PDB entry 3JAW | electron microscopy, 3.90 A resolution | chains B and C of the 4 polymer chains in the assembly

Chain B:
Molecule: Tubulin beta chain
Source organism: Sus scrofa
UniProt: P02554 (TBB_PIG); the author numbering skips numbers that UniProt does not, so the offset changes along the chain: 1-44 = UniProt 1-44; 47-360 = UniProt 45-358; 369-455 = UniProt 359-445
Sequence (445 residues; row label = number of the first residue in the row; note: 10 numbers in that range are skipped by the numbering (no residue carries them; nothing is unmodelled there)):
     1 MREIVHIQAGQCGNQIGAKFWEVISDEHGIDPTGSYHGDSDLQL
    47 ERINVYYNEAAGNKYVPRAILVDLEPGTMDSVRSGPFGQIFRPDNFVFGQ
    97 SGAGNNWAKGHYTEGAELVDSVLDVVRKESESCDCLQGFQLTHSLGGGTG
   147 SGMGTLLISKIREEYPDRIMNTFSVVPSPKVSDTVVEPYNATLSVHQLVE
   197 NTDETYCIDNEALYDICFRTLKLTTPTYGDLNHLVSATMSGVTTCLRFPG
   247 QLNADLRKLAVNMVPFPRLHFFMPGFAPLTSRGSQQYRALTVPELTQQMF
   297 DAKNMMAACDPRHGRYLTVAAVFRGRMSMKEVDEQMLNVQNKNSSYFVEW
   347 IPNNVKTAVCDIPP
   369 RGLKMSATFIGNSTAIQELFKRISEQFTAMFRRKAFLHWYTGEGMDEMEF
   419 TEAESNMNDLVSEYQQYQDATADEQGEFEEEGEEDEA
Unresolved in the structure: 440-455
Small-molecule neighbours:
  - GTP-gamma-S (GSP; 5'-guanosine-diphosphate-monothiophosphate): Gly10, Gln11, Cys12, Gln15, Glu71, Ala99, Gly100, Asn101, Ser140, Gly143, Gly144, Thr145, Gly146, Val171, Asp179, Glu183, Asn206, Tyr224, Asn228
  - GTP (guanosine-5'-triphosphate): Gln247, Leu248, Lys254
Swiss-Prot annotation at these positions:
  - motif: Met1 to Ile4 (MREI motif)
  - binding site (GTP): Gln11, Glu71, Ser140, Gly144, Thr145, Gly146, Asn206, Asn228
  - binding site (Mg(2+)): Glu71
  - modified residue: Ser40 (Phosphoserine), Lys60 (N6-acetyllysine), Ser174 (Phosphoserine), Thr287 (Phosphothreonine), Thr292 (Phosphothreonine), Arg320 (Omega-N-methylarginine), Glu448 (5-glutamyl polyglutamate)
  - cross-link (Glycyl lysine isopeptide (Lys-Gly)): Lys60 (interchain with G-Cter in ubiquitin), Lys326 (interchain with G-Cter in ubiquitin)

Chain C:
Molecule: Tubulin alpha-1B chain
Source organism: Sus scrofa
UniProt: Q2XVP4 (TBA1B_PIG); numbering as in UniProt (aligned over 1-451)
Sequence (451 residues; row label = number of the first residue in the row):
     1 MRECISIHVGQAGVQIGNACWELYCLEHGIQPDGQMPSDKTIGGGDDSFN
    51 TFFSETGAGKHVPRAVFVDLEPTVIDEVRTGTYRQLFHPEQLITGKEDAA
   101 NNYARGHYTIGKEIIDLVLDRIRKLADQCTGLQGFLVFHSFGGGTGSGFT
   151 SLLMERLSVDYGKKSKLEFSIYPAPQVSTAVVEPYNSILTTHTTLEHSDC
   201 AFMVDNEAIYDICRRNLDIERPTYTNLNRLISQIVSSITASLRFDGALNV
   251 DLTEFQTNLVPYPRIHFPLATYAPVISAEKAYHEQLSVAEITNACFEPAN
   301 QMVKCDPRHGKYMACCLLYRGDVVPKDVNAAIATIKTKRSIQFVDWCPTG
   351 FKVGINYQPPTVVPGGDLAKVQRAVCMLSNTTAIAEAWARLDHKFDLMYA
   401 KRAFVHWYVGEGMEEGEFSEAREDMAALEKDYEEVGVDSVEGEGEEEGEE
   451 Y
Unresolved in the structure: 38-46, 442-451
Small-molecule neighbours:
  - GTP-gamma-S (GSP; 5'-guanosine-diphosphate-monothiophosphate): Ala247, Leu248, Glu254
  - GTP (guanosine-5'-triphosphate): Gly10, Gln11, Ala12, Gln15, Asp69, Asp98, Ala99, Ala100, Asn101, Ser140, Gly143, Gly144, Thr145, Gly146, Ile171, Thr179, Glu183, Asn206, Tyr224, Asn228, Ile231
Swiss-Prot annotation at these positions:
  - motif: Met1 to Cys4 (MREC motif)
  - active site: Glu254
  - binding site (GTP): Gly10, Gln11, Ala12, Gln15, Glu71, Ala99, Ser140, Gly143, Gly144, Thr145, Gly146, Thr179, Glu183, Asn206, Tyr224, Asn228, Leu252
  - binding site (Mg(2+)): Glu71
  - site: Tyr451 (Involved in polymerization)
  - modified residue: Lys40 (N6,N6,N6-trimethyllysine), Ser48 (Phosphoserine), Ser232 (Phosphoserine), Tyr282 (3'-nitrotyrosine), Arg339 (Omega-N-methylarginine), Ser439 (Phosphoserine), Glu443 (5-glutamyl polyglutamate), Glu445 (5-glutamyl polyglutamate), Tyr451 (3'-nitrotyrosine)
  - cross-link (Glycyl lysine isopeptide (Lys-Gly)): Lys326 (interchain with G-Cter in ubiquitin), Lys370 (interchain with G-Cter in ubiquitin)
What the authors report for this chain:
  - catalytic residues: Glu254 (citing earlier work)

Chain B / chain C interface:
Residue-residue contacts - 10 pairs, chain B then chain C:
  Glu55(B) - Gln285(C)
  Ala56(B) - Tyr282(C)
  Lys60(B) - Tyr282(C)
  Lys60(B) - His283(C)
  Gln85(B) - His283(C)
  Phe87(B) - His283(C)
  Arg88(B) - His283(C)  hydrogen bond (side chain-backbone)
  Arg88(B) - Glu284(C)
  Pro89(B) - His283(C)
  Ser128(B) - Gln285(C)
Also at the interface, not in a pair above, chain B (12 interface residues in all): Asn54, Ala57, Val62, Ile86
Also at the interface, not in a pair above, chain C (5 interface residues in all): Glu279

In short:
Chain B and chain C form an interface of 12 and 5 residues respectively; the contacts include 1 hydrogen bond.
Its one hydrogen-bonded contact is Arg88(B)-His283(C). Ligands of chain B: GTP and GTP-gamma-S. Ligands of
chain C: GTP and GTP-gamma-S. The paper reports the catalytic residue Glu254(C).
Chain B is Tubulin beta chain and chain C is Tubulin alpha-1B chain, both from Sus scrofa; the structure,
Atomic model of a microtubule seam based on a cryo-EM reconstruction of the EB3-bound microtubule (merged ...,
was determined by electron microscopy together with 3JAK, 3JAL, 3JAR, 3JAS and 3JAT from the same study.
